Entry 6NKR (X-ray diffraction, 2.45 A resolution); this record covers chains A and P of the 4 polymer chains in the assembly.

== Chain A ==
Protein: DNA polymerase beta
From: Homo sapiens
Notes: EC 2.7.7.7, 4.2.99.-
UniProtKB: P06746 (DPOLB_HUMAN); numbering as in UniProt (aligned over 1-335)
Sequence (335 residues; row label = number of the first residue in the row):
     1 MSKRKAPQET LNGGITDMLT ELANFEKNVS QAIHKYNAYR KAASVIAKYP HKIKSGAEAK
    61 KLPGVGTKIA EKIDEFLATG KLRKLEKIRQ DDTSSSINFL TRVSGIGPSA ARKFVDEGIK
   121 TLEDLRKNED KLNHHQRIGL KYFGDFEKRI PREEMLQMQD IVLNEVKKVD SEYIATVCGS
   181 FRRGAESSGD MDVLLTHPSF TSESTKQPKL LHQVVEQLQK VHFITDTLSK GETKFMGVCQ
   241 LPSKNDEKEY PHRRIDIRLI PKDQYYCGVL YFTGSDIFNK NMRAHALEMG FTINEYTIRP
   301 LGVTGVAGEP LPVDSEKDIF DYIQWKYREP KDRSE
Unresolved in the structure: 1-9
Sequence notes: engineered mutation Met289 (Lys in P06746)
Ion coordination: Na+ site 1: Lys60, Leu62, Val65 (shared with 1 residue of chain D); Na+ site 2: Thr101, Val103, Ile106 (shared with DG9(P) of chain P); Mg2+: Asp190, Asp192 (together with 2'-deoxyguanosine-5'-triphosphate); Na+ site 3: Asp190, Asp192, Asp256 (together with 2'-deoxyguanosine-5'-triphosphate)
Small-molecule neighbours: 2'-deoxyguanosine-5'-triphosphate (DGT): Arg149, Gly179, Ser180, Arg183, Ser188, Gly189, Asp190, Asp192, Tyr271, Phe272, Thr273, Gly274, Ser275, Asp276, Asn279, Arg283
UniProt features mapped onto this chain:
  - region: Arg183 to Asp192 (DNA-binding)
  - active site: Lys72 (Nucleophile)
  - binding site (K(+)): Lys60, Leu62, Val65, Thr101, Val103, Ile106
  - binding site (Na(+)): Lys60, Leu62, Val65, Thr101, Val103, Ile106
  - binding site (dATP): Arg149, Ser180, Arg183, Gly189, Asp190
  - binding site (dCTP): Arg149, Ser180, Arg183, Gly189, Asp190
  - binding site (dGTP): Arg149, Ser180, Arg183, Gly189, Asp190, Asp192
  - binding site (dTTP): Arg149, Ser180, Arg183, Gly189, Asp190
  - binding site (Mg(2+)): Asp190, Asp192, Asp256
  - modified residue: Lys72 (N6-acetyllysine), Arg83 (Omega-N-methylarginine), Arg152 (Omega-N-methylarginine)
  - cross-link (Glycyl lysine isopeptide (Lys-Gly)): Lys41 (interchain with G-Cter in ubiquitin), Lys61 (interchain with G-Cter in ubiquitin), Lys81 (interchain with G-Cter in ubiquitin)

== Chain P ==
Molecule: 10-nt DNA strand
Sequence (10 nucleotides; numbered 1 to 10; the number before each row is that of its first residue):
     1 GCTGATGCGC
Modified positions: DOC (2',3'-dideoxycytidine-5'-monophosphate) at position 10
Ion coordination: Na+: DG9 (shared with Thr101(A), Val103(A), Ile106(A) of chain A)

== Chain A / chain P interface ==
Contacting residue pairs - 16 pairs, chain A then chain P:
  Val103(A) - DG9(P)  phosphate contact
  Ser104(A) - DG9(P)  phosphate contact
  Gly105(A) - DC8(P)  sugar contact
  Gly105(A) - DG9(P)  hydrogen bond to the phosphate
  Ile106(A) - DC8(P)  phosphate contact
  Ile106(A) - DG9(P)  phosphate contact
  Gly107(A) - DC8(P)  hydrogen bond to the phosphate
  Pro108(A) - DC8(P)  phosphate contact
  Ser109(A) - DG7(P)  phosphate contact
  Ser109(A) - DC8(P)  hydrogen bond to the phosphate
  Ala110(A) - DC8(P)  hydrogen bond to the phosphate
  His135(A) - DG9(P)  sugar contact
  Arg254(A) - DG9(P)  phosphate contact
  Arg254(A) - DOC_10(P)  salt bridge to the phosphate
  Asp256(A) - DOC_10(P)  sugar contact
  Tyr271(A) - DOC_10(P)  sugar contact

== Summary ==
The interface between chain A and chain P involves 12 residues on one side and 4 on the other, with 4 hydrogen
bonds and 1 salt bridge. Polar contacts include Gly105(A)-DG9(P), Gly107(A)-DC8(P) and Ser109(A)-DC8(P). Bound
to chain A: 2'-deoxyguanosine-5'-triphosphate.
Here chain A is DNA polymerase beta (Homo sapiens) and chain P is a 10-nt DNA strand. Entry 6NKR (Ternary
complex crystal structure of K289M variant of DNA polymerase Beta with dGTP) was determined by X-ray
diffraction (same publication as 6NKS, 6NKT, 6NKU, 6NKV, 6NKW, 6NKX and 3 further entries).
